Entry 4QZ7 (X-ray diffraction, 2.80 A resolution); this record covers chains T and U of the 28 polymer chains in the assembly.

== Chain T ==
Name: Probable proteasome subunit alpha type-7
Source organism: Saccharomyces cerevisiae
Notes: EC 3.4.25.1
UniProtKB: P21242 (PSA7_YEAST); residues -3 to 284 here correspond to UniProt positions 1-288 (UniProt number = residue number + 4)
Sequence (288 residues; numbered -3 to 284; the number before each row is that of its first residue; numbers below 1 keep their minus sign (Met-3 is residue -3)):
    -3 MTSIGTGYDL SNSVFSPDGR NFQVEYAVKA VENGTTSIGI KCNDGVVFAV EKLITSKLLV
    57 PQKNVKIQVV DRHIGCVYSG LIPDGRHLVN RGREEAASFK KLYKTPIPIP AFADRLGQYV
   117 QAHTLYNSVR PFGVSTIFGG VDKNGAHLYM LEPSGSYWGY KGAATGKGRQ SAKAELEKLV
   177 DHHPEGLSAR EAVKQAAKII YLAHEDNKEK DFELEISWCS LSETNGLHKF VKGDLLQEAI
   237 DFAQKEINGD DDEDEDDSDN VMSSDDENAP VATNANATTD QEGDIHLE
Unresolved in the structure: -3 to 1, 245-284
Curated features (UniProtKB/Swiss-Prot):
  - modified residue: Thr-2 (N-acetylthreonine)

== Chain U ==
Name: Proteasome subunit alpha type-1
Source organism: Saccharomyces cerevisiae
Notes: EC 3.4.25.1
UniProtKB: P21243 (PSA1_YEAST); residues -8 to 243 here correspond to UniProt positions 1-252 (UniProt number = residue number + 9)
Sequence (252 residues; each row starts with the number of its first residue; numbers below 1 keep their minus sign (Met-8 is residue -8)):
    -8 MSGAAAASAA GYDRHITIFS PEGRLYQVEY AFKATNQTNI NSLAVRGKDC TVVISQKKVP
    52 DKLLDPTTVS YIFCISRTIG MVVNGPIPDA RNAALRAKAE AAEFRYKYGY DMPCDVLAKR
   112 MANLSQIYTQ RAYMRPLGVI LTFVSVDEEL GPSIYKTDPA GYYVGYKATA TGPKQQEITT
   172 NLENHFKKSK IDHINEESWE KVVEFAITHM IDALGTEFSK NDLEVGVATK DKFFTLSAEN
   232 IEERLVAIAE QD
Unresolved in the structure: -8 to 1, 243

== Interface between chain T and chain U ==
Residue-residue contacts (60):
  Thr2(T) with His6(U), hydrogen bond (backbone-side chain)
  Gly3(T) with His6(U)
  Tyr4(T) with Arg5(U); His6(U); Tyr21(U)
  Ser9(T) with Arg126(U)
  Val10(T) with His6(U); Gln18(U)
  Phe11(T) with Gln18(U), hydrogen bond (backbone-side chain); Tyr21(U); Ala22(U), hydrophobic; Arg126(U); Pro127(U)
  Ser12(T) with Tyr21(U)
  Pro13(T) with Tyr21(U), hydrophobic; Lys24(U), hydrogen bond (backbone-side chain)
  Asp14(T) with Lys24(U)
  Gly15(T) with Tyr21(U); Ala25(U)
  Asp110(T) with Arg82(U)
  Gln114(T) with Arg82(U), hydrogen bond (side chain-backbone); Asn83(U); Leu86(U)
  Gln117(T) with Pro79(U); Asp80(U); Asn83(U), hydrogen bond; Arg126(U)
  Thr120(T) with Arg126(U), hydrogen bond (backbone-side chain)
  Leu121(T) with Asn83(U); Tyr124(U); Arg126(U); Leu128(U), hydrophobic
  Tyr122(T) with Tyr124(U); Met125(U), hydrophobic
  Ser150(T) with Pro79(U)
  Gly151(T) with Pro79(U)
  Ser152(T) with Ile78(U); Pro79(U)
  Tyr153(T) with Arg82(U), hydrogen bond (backbone-side chain)
  Trp154(T) with Leu55(U), hydrophobic; Thr59(U); Val60(U), hydrophobic; Ser61(U); Tyr62(U); Ile78(U), hydrophobic; Arg82(U)
  Gly155(T) with Leu55(U); Asp56(U), hydrogen bond (backbone-backbone); Thr59(U), hydrogen bond (backbone-side chain)
  Tyr156(T) with Leu54(U); Leu55(U); Asp56(U)
  Lys157(T) with Leu54(U), hydrogen bond (backbone-backbone); Leu55(U)
  Gly158(T) with Leu54(U)
  Lys169(T) with Leu54(U)
  Leu172(T) with Leu54(U)
  Glu173(T) with Lys53(U), salt bridge; Leu54(U)
  Asp177(T) with Lys53(U), salt bridge
Other interface residues (no listed pair), chain T (32 interface residues in all): Lys37, Tyr145, Val176
Other interface residues (no listed pair), chain U (29 interface residues in all): Asp52, Pro57, Gly129

== In short ==
32 residues of chain T and 29 residues of chain U are in contact, with 10 hydrogen bonds and 2 salt bridges.
Polar pairs include Glu173(T)-Lys53(U), Asp177(T)-Lys53(U) and Thr2(T)-His6(U).
Here chain T is Probable proteasome subunit alpha type-7 and chain U is Proteasome subunit alpha type-1, both
from Saccharomyces cerevisiae. Entry 4QZ7 (yCP beta5-A50V mutant in complex with the epoxyketone inhibitor ONX
0914) was determined by X-ray diffraction together with 4QUX, 4QUY, 4QV0, 4QV1, 4QV3, 4QV4 and 42 further
entries from the same study.
